4ZSH - chains A and B; structure by X-ray diffraction, 1.80 A resolution.

# Chain A
Molecule: Retinoic acid receptor RXR-alpha
Organism: Homo sapiens
UniProt: P19793 (RXRA_HUMAN); residue numbers follow UniProt; this construct covers 223-462
Amino-acid sequence (240 residues; each row starts with the number of its first residue):
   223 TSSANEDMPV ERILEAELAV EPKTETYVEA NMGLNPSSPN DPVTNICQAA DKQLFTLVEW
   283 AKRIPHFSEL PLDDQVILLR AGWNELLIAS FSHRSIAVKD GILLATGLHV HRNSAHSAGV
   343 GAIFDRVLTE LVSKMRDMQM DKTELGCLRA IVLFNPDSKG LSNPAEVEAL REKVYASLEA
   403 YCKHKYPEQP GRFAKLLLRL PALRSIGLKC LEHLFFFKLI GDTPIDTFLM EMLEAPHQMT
Unresolved in the structure: 223-228, 245-261, 459-462
Small-molecule neighbours: 9-cis-13,14-dihydroretinoic acid (4XW; (5S,6S,9R,13R)-2,3-didehydro-5,6,7,8,9,10,11,12,13,14-decahydroretinoic acid): I268, C269, A271, A272, Q275, W305, N306, L309, I310, F313, R316, L326, A327, V342, I345, F346, V349, C432, H435, L436, F439
Swiss-Prot annotation at these positions:
  - region: R348 to G368 (Required for nuclear export)
  - binding site (9-cis-retinoate): R316, A327
  - binding site (all-trans-retinoate): R316, A327
  - modified residue (Phosphoserine): S259, S260
  - mutagenesis: V280 (V280A: Abolished ubiquitination and degradation by UBR5), E352 to T462 (No impact on acetylation by EP300), M357 to M360 (Abolishes nuclear export), L418 to L430 (Abolishes nuclear localization), E434 (E434N/Q/K/A: As a heterodimer with NR1H4, impairs interaction with coactivator NCOA1. Impairs transcriptional activity)
Reported in the primary citation:
  - binding site for 9-cis-13,14-dihydroretinoic acid: W305, R316, A327, L436
  - binding site for 9-cis-13,14-dihydroretinoic acid: F313 (from molecular simulation)

# Chain B
Molecule: NCoA2 peptide
Amino-acid sequence (13 residues; numbered 471 to 483; the number before each row is that of its first residue):
   471 KHKILHRLLQ DSS
Unresolved in the structure: 482-483

# Interface between chain A and chain B
Pairs across the interface (26; chain A residue first):
  F277(A) with L478(B), hydrophobic
  V280(A) with L475(B), hydrophobic; L478(B), hydrophobic; L479(B), hydrophobic
  K284(A) with L478(B), hydrogen bond (side chain-backbone); L479(B); D481(B)
  L294(A) with H476(B); L479(B), hydrophobic
  Q297(A) with L479(B)
  V298(A) with L475(B), hydrophobic; H476(B); L479(B), hydrophobic
  L301(A) with L479(B), hydrophobic
  R302(A) with H472(B), hydrogen bond; L475(B)
  T449(A) with I474(B)
  F450(A) with I474(B), hydrophobic; L478(B), hydrophobic
  E453(A) with H472(B); K473(B), hydrogen bond (side chain-backbone); I474(B), hydrogen bond (side chain-backbone); L475(B), hydrogen bond (side chain-backbone)
  E456(A) with K471(B)
  A457(A) with H472(B)
  P458(A) with H472(B)
Also at the interface, not in a pair above, chain A (18 interface residues in all): E281, F289, D295, M454

# Overview
18 residues of chain A and 9 residues of chain B are in contact, with 5 hydrogen bonds. Polar contacts include
K284(A)-L478(B), R302(A)-H472(B) and E453(A)-K473(B). Chain A binds 9-cis-13,14-dihydroretinoic acid. The
paper reports a binding site for 9-cis-13,14-dihydroretinoic acid at W305(A), R316(A) and A327(A) among
others.
Here chain A is Retinoic acid receptor RXR-alpha (Homo sapiens) and chain B is NCoA2 peptide. Entry 4ZSH (RXR
LBD in complex with 9-cis-13,14-dihydroretinoic acid) was determined by X-ray diffraction.
